2F8Y - chain A; structure by X-ray diffraction, 1.55 A resolution.

== Chain A ==
Name: Notch homolog 1, translocation-associated (Drosophila)
Source organism: Homo sapiens
Notes: fragment: ankyrin repeat domain, repeats 1-7
UniProt: P46531 (NOTC1_HUMAN); numbering as in UniProt (aligned over 1906-2127)
Sequence (223 residues; numbered 1905 to 2127; the number before each row is that of its first residue):
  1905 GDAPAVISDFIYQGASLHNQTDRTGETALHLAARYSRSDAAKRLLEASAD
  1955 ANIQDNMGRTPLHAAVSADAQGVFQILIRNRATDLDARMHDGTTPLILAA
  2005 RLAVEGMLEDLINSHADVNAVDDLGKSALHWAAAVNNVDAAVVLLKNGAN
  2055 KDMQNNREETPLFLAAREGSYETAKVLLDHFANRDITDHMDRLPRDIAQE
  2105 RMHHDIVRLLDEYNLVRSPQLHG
Not modelled in the structure: 1905-1908, 2124-2127
Sequence notes: cloning artifact (1905)
What the authors report for this chain:
  - interface residues: Lys1946, Glu1950, Arg1985

== Overview ==
From the paper: interface residues Lys1946, Glu1950 and Arg1985.
Chain A is Notch homolog 1, translocation-associated (Drosophila) (Homo sapiens); the structure, Crystal
structure of human Notch1 ankyrin repeats to 1.55A resolution, was determined by X-ray diffraction together
with 2F8X from the same study.
